Entry 8HY0 (electron microscopy, 3.10 A resolution); this record covers chains G and J of the 16 polymer chains in the assembly.

[Chain G]
Protein: Histone H2A
From: Xenopus laevis
UniProt: Q6AZJ8 (Q6AZJ8_XENLA); residues 1-129 here correspond to UniProt positions 2-130 (UniProt number = residue number + 1)
Chain sequence (129 residues; numbered 1 to 129; the number before each row is that of its first residue):
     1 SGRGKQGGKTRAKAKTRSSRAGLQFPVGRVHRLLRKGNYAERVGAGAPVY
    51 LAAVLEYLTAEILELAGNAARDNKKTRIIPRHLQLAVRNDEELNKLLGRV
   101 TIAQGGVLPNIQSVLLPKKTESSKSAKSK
Unresolved in the structure: 1-12, 119-129

[Chain J]
Molecule: 352-nt DNA strand
Sequence (352 nucleotides; each row starts with the number of its first residue):
     1 ATCGCTGTTCAATACATGCACAGGATGTATATATCTGACACGTGCCTGGA
    51 GACTAGGGAGTAATCCCCTTGGCGGTTAAAACGCGGGGGACAGCGCGTAC
   101 GTGCGTTTAAGCGGTGCTAGAGCTGTCTACGACCAATTGAGCGGCCTCGG
   151 CACCGGGATTCTCCAGTCTAGAACTGGCAGTACTTTCAATACATGCACAG
   201 GATGTATATATCTGACACGTGCCTGGAGACTAGGGAGTAATCCCCTTGGC
   251 GGTTAAAACGCGGGGGACAGCGCGTACGTGCGTTTAAGCGGTGCTAGAGC
   301 TGTCTACGACCAATTGAGCGGCCTCGGCACCGGGATTCTCGATATCGAAT
   351 TC
Unresolved in the structure: 1-10, 181-352

[Interface between chain G and chain J]
Contacting residue pairs - 14 pairs, chain G then chain J:
  Arg29(G) - DG141(J)  phosphate contact
  Arg29(G) - DC142(J)  salt bridge to the phosphate
  Arg42(G) - DG131(J)  hydrogen bond to the sugar
  Arg42(G) - DA132(J)  phosphate contact
  Val43(G) - DG131(J)  sugar contact
  Val43(G) - DA132(J)  hydrogen bond to the phosphate
  Gly44(G) - DG131(J)  phosphate contact
  Ala45(G) - DG131(J)  phosphate contact
  Lys75(G) - DC151(J)  phosphate contact
  Lys75(G) - DA152(J)  salt bridge to the phosphate
  Thr76(G) - DG150(J)  phosphate contact
  Thr76(G) - DC151(J)  hydrogen bond to the phosphate
  Arg77(G) - DG150(J)  hydrogen bond to the sugar
  Arg77(G) - DC151(J)  hydrogen bond to the phosphate
Interface residues without a listed pair, chain J (8 interface residues in all): DC130

[In short]
The chain G/chain J interface involves 8 residues from each chain; the contacts include 5 hydrogen bonds and 2
salt bridges. Polar pairs include Arg42(G)-DG131(J), Arg77(G)-DG150(J) and Val43(G)-DA132(J).
Here chain G is Histone H2A (Xenopus laevis) and chain J is a 352-nt DNA strand. Entry 8HY0 (Composite cryo-EM
structure of the histone deacetylase complex Rpd3S in complex with nucleosome) was determined by electron
microscopy (same publication as 8HXX, 8HXY, 8HXZ and 8JHO).
